Entry 8GZG (electron microscopy, 3.13 A resolution); this record covers chains C and 2 of the 10 polymer chains in the assembly.

== Chain C ==
Name: DNA-directed RNA polymerase subunit beta
Organism: Synechocystis sp. PCC 6803
Notes: EC 2.7.7.6
Reference sequence: P77965 (RPOB_SYNY3); residues 1-1102 here = UniProt positions 1-1102
Chain sequence (1104 residues; numbered -1 to 1102; the number before each row is that of its first residue; numbers below 1 keep their minus sign (Met-1 is residue -1)):
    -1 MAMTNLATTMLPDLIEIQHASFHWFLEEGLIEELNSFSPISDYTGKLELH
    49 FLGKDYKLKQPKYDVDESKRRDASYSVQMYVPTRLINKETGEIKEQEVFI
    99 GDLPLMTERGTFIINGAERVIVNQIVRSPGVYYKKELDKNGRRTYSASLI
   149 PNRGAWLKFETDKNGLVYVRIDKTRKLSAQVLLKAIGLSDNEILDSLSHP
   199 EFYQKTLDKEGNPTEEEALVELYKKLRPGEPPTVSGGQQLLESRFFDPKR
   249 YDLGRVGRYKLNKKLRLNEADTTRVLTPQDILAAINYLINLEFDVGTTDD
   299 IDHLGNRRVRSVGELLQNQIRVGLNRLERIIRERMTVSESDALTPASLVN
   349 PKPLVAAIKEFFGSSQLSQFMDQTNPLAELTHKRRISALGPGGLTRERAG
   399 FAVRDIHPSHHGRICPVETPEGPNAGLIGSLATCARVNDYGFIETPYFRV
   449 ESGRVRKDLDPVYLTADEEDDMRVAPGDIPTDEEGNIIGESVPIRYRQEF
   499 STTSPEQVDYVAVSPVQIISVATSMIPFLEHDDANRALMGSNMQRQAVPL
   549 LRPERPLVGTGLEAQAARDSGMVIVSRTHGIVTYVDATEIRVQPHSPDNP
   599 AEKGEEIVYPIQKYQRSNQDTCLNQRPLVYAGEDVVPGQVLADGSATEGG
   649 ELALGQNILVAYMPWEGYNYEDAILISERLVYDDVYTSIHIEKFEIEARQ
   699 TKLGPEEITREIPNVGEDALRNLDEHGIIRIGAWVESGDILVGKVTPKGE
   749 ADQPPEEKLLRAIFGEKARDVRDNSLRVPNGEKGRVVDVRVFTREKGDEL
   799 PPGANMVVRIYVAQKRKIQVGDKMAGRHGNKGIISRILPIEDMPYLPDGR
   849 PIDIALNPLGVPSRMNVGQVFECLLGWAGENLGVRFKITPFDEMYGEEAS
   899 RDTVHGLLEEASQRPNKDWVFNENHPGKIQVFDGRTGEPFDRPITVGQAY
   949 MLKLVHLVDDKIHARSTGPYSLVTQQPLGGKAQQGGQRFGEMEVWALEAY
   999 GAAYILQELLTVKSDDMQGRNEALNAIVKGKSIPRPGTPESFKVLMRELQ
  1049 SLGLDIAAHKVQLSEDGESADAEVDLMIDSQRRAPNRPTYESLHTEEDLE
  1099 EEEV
Unresolved in the structure: -1 to 10, 170, 196, 227-228, 595-601, 891, 1072-1102
Sequence notes: initiating methionine (-1); expression tag (0)

== Chain 2 ==
Molecule: Template strand DNA
Sequence (67 nucleotides; numbered -16 to 50; the number before each row is that of its first residue; numbers below 1 keep their minus sign (DC-16 is residue -16)):
   -16 CGCGAGAACCAGCCACCTGCATCCGTGAGTCGAGGGTAATAACCATAACG
    34 GACGGGCCTTGTCAAGC
Unresolved in the structure: -16 to 0, 20-24

== Chain C / chain 2 interface ==
Contacting residue pairs (13):
  Arg117(C) - DG19(2)  salt bridge to the phosphate
  Phe368(C) - DG18(2)  phosphate contact
  Phe368(C) - DG19(2)  phosphate contact
  Glu395(C) - DA11(2)  base contact
  Gly978(C) - DA16(2)  phosphate contact
  Lys979(C) - DA16(2)  hydrogen bond to the phosphate
  Lys979(C) - DG17(2)  salt bridge to the phosphate
  Gly984(C) - DG15(2)  phosphate contact
  Gln985(C) - DG15(2)  sugar contact
  Arg986(C) - DC14(2)  salt bridge to the phosphate
  Arg986(C) - DG15(2)  hydrogen bond to the phosphate
  Gly988(C) - DC14(2)  phosphate contact
  Met990(C) - DT13(2)  sugar contact
Also at the interface, not in a pair above, chain C (12 interface residues in all): Asn616, Glu989
Also at the interface, not in a pair above, chain 2 (9 interface residues in all): DG12

== Overview ==
The interface between chain C and chain 2 involves 12 residues on one side and 9 on the other, with 2 hydrogen
bonds and 3 salt bridges. Polar pairs include Lys979(C)-DA16(2), Arg986(C)-DG15(2) and Arg117(C)-DG19(2).
Here chain C is DNA-directed RNA polymerase subunit beta (Synechocystis sp. PCC 6803) and chain 2 is Template
strand DNA. Entry 8GZG (Cryo-EM structure of Synechocystis sp. PCC 6803 RPitc) was determined by electron
microscopy (same publication as 8GZH and 8H02).
